5T0O - chains A and C of the 3 polymer chains in the assembly; structure by X-ray diffraction, 3.15 A resolution.

Chain A (and C):
Molecule: CmeB
Source organism: Campylobacter jejuni
Notes: engineered mutation(s): C1S; chain C of this document is another copy of the same molecule, construct and numbering; everything in this record applies to it too
UniProtKB: Q8RTE4 (Q8RTE4_CAMJU); residues 1-1040 here = UniProt positions 1-1040
Sequence (1040 residues; each row starts with the number of its first residue):
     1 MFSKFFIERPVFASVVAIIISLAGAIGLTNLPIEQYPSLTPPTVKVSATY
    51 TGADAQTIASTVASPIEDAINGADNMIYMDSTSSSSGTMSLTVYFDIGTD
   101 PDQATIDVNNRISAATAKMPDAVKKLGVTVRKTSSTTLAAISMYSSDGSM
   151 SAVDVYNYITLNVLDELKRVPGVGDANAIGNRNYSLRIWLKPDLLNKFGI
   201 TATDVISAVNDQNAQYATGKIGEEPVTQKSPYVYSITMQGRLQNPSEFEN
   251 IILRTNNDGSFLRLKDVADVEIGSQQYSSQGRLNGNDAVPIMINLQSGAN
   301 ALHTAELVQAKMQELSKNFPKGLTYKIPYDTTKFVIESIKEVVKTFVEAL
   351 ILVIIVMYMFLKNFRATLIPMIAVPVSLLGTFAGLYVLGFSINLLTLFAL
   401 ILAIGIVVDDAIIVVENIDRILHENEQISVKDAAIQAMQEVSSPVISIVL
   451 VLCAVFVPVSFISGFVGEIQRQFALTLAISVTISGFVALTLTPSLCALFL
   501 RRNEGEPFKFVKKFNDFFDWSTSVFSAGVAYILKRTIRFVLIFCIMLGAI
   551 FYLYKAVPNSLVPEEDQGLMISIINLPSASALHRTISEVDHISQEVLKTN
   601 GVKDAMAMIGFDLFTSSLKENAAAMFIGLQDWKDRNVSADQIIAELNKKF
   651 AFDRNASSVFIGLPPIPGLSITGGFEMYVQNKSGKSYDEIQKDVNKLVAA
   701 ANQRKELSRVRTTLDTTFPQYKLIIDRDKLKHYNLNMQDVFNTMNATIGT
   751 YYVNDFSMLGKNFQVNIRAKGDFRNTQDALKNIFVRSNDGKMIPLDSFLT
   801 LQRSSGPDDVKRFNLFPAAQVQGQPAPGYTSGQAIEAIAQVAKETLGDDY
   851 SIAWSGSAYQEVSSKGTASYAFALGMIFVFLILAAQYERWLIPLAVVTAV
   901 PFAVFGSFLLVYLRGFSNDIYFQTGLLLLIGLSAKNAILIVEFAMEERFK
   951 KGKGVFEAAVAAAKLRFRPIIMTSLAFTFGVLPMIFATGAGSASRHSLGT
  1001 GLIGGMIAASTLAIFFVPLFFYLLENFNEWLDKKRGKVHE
Not modelled in the structure: 1034-1040 (chain C: 1036-1040)
What the authors report for this chain:
  - contacts within the chain: D409-K935 (salt bridge)
  - mutagenesis - C453S/C496S/C544S/K781C, C453S/C496S/C544S: unchanged growth

Chain A / chain C interface:
Pairs across the interface (107):
  Y50(A) - Q215(C)  hydrogen bond
  Y50(A) - Y216(C)  hydrophobic
  Y50(A) - R241(C)  hydrogen bond
  G52(A) - Y216(C)
  G52(A) - T218(C)  hydrogen bond (backbone-side chain)
  A53(A) - Y216(C)  hydrophobic
  T57(A) - S757(C)
  S60(A) - G760(C)
  T61(A) - S757(C)
  T61(A) - G760(C)
  T61(A) - K761(C)
  D68(A) - R169(C)  salt bridge
  N71(A) - R169(C)  hydrogen bond (side chain-backbone)
  G72(A) - Q296(C)  hydrogen bond (backbone-side chain)
  N110(A) - T105(C)
  N110(A) - N109(C)
  N110(A) - K132(C)
  R111(A) - Q296(C)  hydrogen bond
  S113(A) - T129(C)
  M119(A) - N762(C)
  P120(A) - R241(C)
  P120(A) - D755(C)
  P120(A) - N762(C)
  D121(A) - Y752(C)  hydrogen bond
  D121(A) - D755(C)  hydrogen bond (backbone-side chain)
  A122(A) - Q215(C)
  W189(A) - P225(C)  hydrophobic
  Y277(A) - E224(C)
  Y277(A) - K229(C)
  A579(A) - Y232(C)  hydrophobic
  A579(A) - V233(C)  hydrogen bond (backbone-backbone)
  A581(A) - S230(C)
  A581(A) - Y232(C)
  A581(A) - V233(C)  hydrophobic
  H583(A) - K229(C)
  H583(A) - S230(C)  hydrogen bond (side chain-backbone)
  H583(A) - P231(C)
  R584(A) - P231(C)
  R584(A) - Y232(C)
  E620(A) - K220(C)  salt bridge
  E620(A) - V233(C)
  P719(A) - Y234(C)  hydrophobic
  Q720(A) - S235(C)
  Y721(A) - Y234(C)  hydrophobic
  Y721(A) - S235(C)  hydrogen bond (backbone-backbone)
  Y721(A) - I236(C)
  Y721(A) - T237(C)  hydrogen bond (backbone-backbone)
  K722(A) - T237(C)
  L723(A) - T237(C)  hydrogen bond (backbone-backbone)
  L723(A) - M238(C)
  I725(A) - M238(C)  hydrophobic
  R727(A) - Q212(C)  hydrogen bond (side chain-backbone)
  R727(A) - G240(C)
  R727(A) - L242(C)
  R727(A) - I252(C)
  D728(A) - I252(C)
  D728(A) - F261(C)
  D728(A) - R263(C)  salt bridge
  K731(A) - I252(C)
  H732(A) - G259(C)  hydrogen bond (side chain-backbone)
  H732(A) - F261(C)
  N736(A) - D211(C)
  V740(A) - M238(C)  hydrophobic
  F741(A) - Q215(C)
  F741(A) - A217(C)  hydrophobic
  F741(A) - M238(C)
  F741(A) - G240(C)
  M744(A) - A217(C)  hydrophobic
  M744(A) - M238(C)  hydrophobic
  N745(A) - A217(C)
  N745(A) - T218(C)
  I748(A) - G219(C)
  I748(A) - K220(C)
  I748(A) - E223(C)
  I748(A) - I236(C)  hydrophobic
  G749(A) - T218(C)
  G749(A) - G219(C)
  R768(A) - E223(C)  salt bridge
  A769(A) - V226(C)
  G771(A) - P225(C)
  G771(A) - V226(C)
  G771(A) - T227(C)
  D772(A) - T227(C)
  F773(A) - V226(C)  hydrophobic
  F773(A) - T227(C)
  F773(A) - Q228(C)
  R774(A) - Q228(C)  hydrogen bond
  T776(A) - I221(C)
  L799(A) - M238(C)  hydrophobic
  R803(A) - Y234(C)
  R812(A) - R169(C)
  L815(A) - R169(C)  hydrogen bond (backbone-side chain)
  Y870(A) - I26(C)
  L881(A) - V15(C)
  L881(A) - I19(C)  hydrophobic
  I882(A) - I19(C)  hydrophobic
  A884(A) - V11(C)
  A884(A) - V15(C)  hydrophobic
  A885(A) - V11(C)
  A885(A) - V15(C)  hydrophobic
  E888(A) - R9(C)
  E888(A) - P10(C)
  E888(A) - V11(C)  hydrogen bond (side chain-backbone)
  E888(A) - F12(C)  hydrogen bond (side chain-backbone)
  W890(A) - V11(C)
  W890(A) - V15(C)  hydrophobic
  W890(A) - I18(C)  hydrophobic
Interface residues without a listed pair, chain A (72 interface residues in all): T51, S64, Q103, I106, A114, A117, K118, S580, M737, T747, K770, I877, F878, R889
Interface residues without a listed pair, chain C (66 interface residues in all): S14, L22, D102, I106, V130, R131, D165, K168, P171, N183, N213, A214, T255, N754

Overview:
72 residues of chain A and 66 residues of chain C are in contact; the contacts include 19 hydrogen bonds and 4
salt bridges. Among the polar pairs are D68(A)-R169(C), E620(A)-K220(C) and D728(A)-R263(C). The paper reports
that C453S/C496S/C544S/K781C and C453S/C496S/C544S of chain A leave growth unchanged; contacts within the
chain involving D409(A) and K935(A).
Chain A and chain C are both CmeB (Campylobacter jejuni); the structure, Crystal Structure of a membrane
protein, was determined by X-ray diffraction (same publication as 5LQ3).
